8SVD - chains F and B of the 6 polymer chains in the assembly; structure by X-ray diffraction, 3.49 A resolution.

== Chain F ==
Molecule: DarR
Source organism: Mycolicibacterium baixiangningiae
Amino-acid sequence (209 residues; each row starts with the number of its first residue; numbers below 1 keep their minus sign (Gly-2 is residue -2)):
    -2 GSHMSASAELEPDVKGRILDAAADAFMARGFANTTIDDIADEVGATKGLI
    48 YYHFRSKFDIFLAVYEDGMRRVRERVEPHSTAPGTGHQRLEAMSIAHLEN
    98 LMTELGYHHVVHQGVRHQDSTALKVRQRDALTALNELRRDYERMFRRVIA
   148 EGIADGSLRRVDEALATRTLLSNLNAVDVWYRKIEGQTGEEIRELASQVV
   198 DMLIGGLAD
Not modelled in the structure: -2 to 9
Reported in the primary citation:
  - binding site for the 20-nt DNA strand: Lys44
  - binding site for the 20-nt DNA strand (chain B): Gly45

== Chain B ==
Molecule: 20-nt DNA strand
Sequence (20 nucleotides; numbered 8 to 27; the number before each row is that of its first residue):
     8 TAGATACTCCGGAGTATCTA
Not modelled in the structure: 8

== Chain F / chain B interface ==
Contacting residue pairs (12):
  Thr31(F) - DA23(B)  phosphate contact
  Thr32(F) - DT22(B)  phosphate contact
  Thr32(F) - DA23(B)  phosphate contact
  Ile33(F) - DA23(B)  hydrogen bond to the phosphate
  Ile33(F) - DT24(B)  phosphate contact
  Lys44(F) - DT24(B)  hydrogen bond to the base
  Tyr48(F) - DA23(B)  sugar contact
  Tyr48(F) - DT24(B)  hydrogen bond to the phosphate
  Tyr48(F) - DC25(B)  base contact
  Ser53(F) - DT24(B)  hydrogen bond to the phosphate
  Lys54(F) - DA23(B)  salt bridge to the phosphate
  Lys54(F) - DT24(B)  hydrogen bond to the phosphate
Also at the interface, not in a pair above, chain F (9 interface residues in all): Ala29, Arg52

== Summary ==
9 residues of chain F face 4 of chain B across their interface, with 5 hydrogen bonds and 1 salt bridge. Polar
contacts include Lys44(F)-DT24(B), Ile33(F)-DA23(B) and Tyr48(F)-DT24(B). From the paper: a binding site for
the 20-nt DNA strand at Lys44(F); a binding site for the 20-nt DNA strand (chain B) at Gly45(F).
Here chain F is DarR (Mycolicibacterium baixiangningiae) and chain B is a 20-nt DNA strand. Entry 8SVD
(Structure of M. baixiangningiae DarR-DNA complex reveals novel dimer-of-dimers DNA binding) was determined by
X-ray diffraction (same publication as 8SUK, 8SV6, 8SVA and 8T5Y).
